4AEN - chains A and C of the 3 polymer chains in the assembly; structure by X-ray diffraction, 2.20 A resolution.

== Chain A ==
Molecule: HLA class II histocompatibility antigen, dr alpha chain
Organism: Homo sapiens
Notes: fragment: extracellular domain, residues 26-217
UniProtKB: P01903 (DRA_HUMAN); residues 1-192 here correspond to UniProt positions 26-217 (UniProt number = residue number + 25)
Sequence (207 residues; row label = number of the first residue in the row; numbers below 1 keep their minus sign (Gly-14 is residue -14)):
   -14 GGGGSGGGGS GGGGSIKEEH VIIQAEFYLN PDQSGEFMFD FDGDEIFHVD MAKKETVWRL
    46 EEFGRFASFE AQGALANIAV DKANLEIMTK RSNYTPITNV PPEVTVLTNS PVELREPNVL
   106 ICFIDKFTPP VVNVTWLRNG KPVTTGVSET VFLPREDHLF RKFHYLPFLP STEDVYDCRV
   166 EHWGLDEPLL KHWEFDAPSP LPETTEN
Unresolved in the structure: -14 to 2, 181-192
Construct notes: expression tag (-14 to 0)
Disulfides: Cys107-Cys163
UniProt features mapped onto this chain:
  - region: Glu179 to Glu191 (Connecting peptide)
  - site: Gln9 (Self- and pathogen-derived peptide antigen), Gly49 (Self-peptide antigen), Phe51 (Self- and pathogen-derived peptide antigen), Ala52 (Self-peptide antigen), Ser53 (Self- and pathogen-derived peptide antigen), Glu55 (Pathogen-derived peptide antigen), Asn62 (Self- and pathogen-derived peptide antigen), Asn69 (Pathogen-derived peptide antigen), Arg76 (Self- and pathogen-derived peptide antigen)
  - glycosylation (N-linked (GlcNAc...) asparagine): Asn78, Asn118

== Chain C ==
Molecule: HLA class II histocompatibility antigen gamma chain
Organism: Homo sapiens
UniProtKB: P04233 (HG2A_HUMAN); numbering as in UniProt (aligned over 106-120)
Sequence (16 residues; row label = number of the first residue in the row):
   105 MKMRMATPLL MQALPM
Unresolved in the structure: 105
Construct notes: expression tag (105)

== How chain A and chain C interact ==
Residue-residue contacts (31; chain A residue first):
  Gln9(A) - Thr111(C)  hydrogen bond (side chain-backbone)
  Gln9(A) - Pro112(C)
  Gln9(A) - Leu113(C)  hydrogen bond (side chain-backbone)
  Phe22(A) - Leu113(C)  hydrophobic
  Phe24(A) - Leu113(C)
  Phe32(A) - Met115(C)  hydrophobic
  Gly49(A) - Leu118(C)
  Arg50(A) - Leu118(C)
  Arg50(A) - Met120(C)
  Phe51(A) - Ala117(C)
  Phe51(A) - Leu118(C)  hydrogen bond (backbone-backbone)
  Ala52(A) - Gln116(C)
  Ala52(A) - Leu118(C)
  Ser53(A) - Met115(C)
  Ser53(A) - Gln116(C)  hydrogen bond (backbone-backbone)
  Phe54(A) - Leu113(C)  hydrophobic
  Phe54(A) - Leu114(C)
  Gly58(A) - Leu113(C)
  Ala59(A) - Leu113(C)
  Asn62(A) - Ala110(C)
  Asn62(A) - Thr111(C)  hydrogen bond (side chain-backbone)
  Asn62(A) - Leu113(C)
  Ala64(A) - Arg108(C)
  Val65(A) - Arg108(C)
  Ala68(A) - Arg108(C)
  Asn69(A) - Met107(C)
  Asn69(A) - Arg108(C)  hydrogen bond (side chain-backbone)
  Ile72(A) - Lys106(C)
  Ile72(A) - Met107(C)
  Met73(A) - Met107(C)  hydrophobic
  Arg76(A) - Met107(C)
Interface residues without a listed pair, chain A (24 interface residues in all): Glu11, Ile31, Trp43, Asp66
Interface residues without a listed pair, chain C (14 interface residues in all): Met109

== Summary ==
The interface between chain A and chain C involves 24 residues on one side and 14 on the other, with 6
hydrogen bonds. Polar pairs include Gln9(A)-Thr111(C), Gln9(A)-Leu113(C) and Asn62(A)-Thr111(C).
Chain A is HLA class II histocompatibility antigen, dr alpha chain and chain C is HLA class II
histocompatibility antigen gamma chain, both from Homo sapiens; the structure, HLA-DR1 with covalently linked
CLIP106-120 in reversed orientation, was determined by X-ray diffraction (same publication as 4AH2).
